Entry 3MK5 (X-ray diffraction, 2.06 A resolution); this record covers chain A.

== Chain A ==
Protein: 3,4-dihydroxy-2-butanone 4-phosphate synthase
Source organism: Mycobacterium tuberculosis
Notes: EC 4.1.99.12
UniProtKB: A5U2B7 (RIBBA_MYCTA); numbering as in UniProt (aligned over 1-206)
Sequence (212 residues; row label = number of the first residue in the row; numbers below 1 keep their minus sign (Val-5 is residue -5)):
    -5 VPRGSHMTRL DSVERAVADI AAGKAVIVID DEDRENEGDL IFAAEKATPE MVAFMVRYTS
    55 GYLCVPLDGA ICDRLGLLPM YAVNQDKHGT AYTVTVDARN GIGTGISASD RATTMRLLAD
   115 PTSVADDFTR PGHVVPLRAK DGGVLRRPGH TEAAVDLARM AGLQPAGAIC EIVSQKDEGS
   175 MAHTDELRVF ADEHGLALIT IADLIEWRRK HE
Unresolved in the structure: -5 to -1, 28-30, 75-85, 169-170
Construct notes: expression tag (-5 to 0)
Swiss-Prot annotation at these positions:
  - binding site (D-ribulose 5-phosphate): Arg28, Glu29, Asp33, Arg141 to Thr145, Glu165
  - binding site (Mg(2+)): Glu29, His144
  - site (Essential for DHBP synthase activity): His127, Glu165
Bound ions: Zn2+: His144 (together with sulfate ion)

== In short ==
Curated annotation (UniProt) lists 9 D-ribulose 5-phosphate-binding residues and Mg2+-binding residues Glu29
and His144.
Chain A is 3,4-dihydroxy-2-butanone 4-phosphate synthase (Mycobacterium tuberculosis); the structure, Crystal
structure of 3,4-dihydroxy-2-butanone 4-phosphate synthase domain from Mycobacterium tuberculosis with sulfate
and zinc at pH ..., was determined by X-ray diffraction, deposited together with 3MGZ and 3MIO.
